Entry 8TK9 (X-ray diffraction, 1.30 A resolution); this record covers chains A and B.

# Chain A
Name: Zwei Ig domain protein zig-4
Source organism: Caenorhabditis elegans
Reference sequence: G5ECB1 (ZIG4_CAEEL); residue numbers follow UniProt; this construct covers 42-248
Amino-acid sequence (214 residues; numbered 41 to 254; the number before each row is that of its first residue):
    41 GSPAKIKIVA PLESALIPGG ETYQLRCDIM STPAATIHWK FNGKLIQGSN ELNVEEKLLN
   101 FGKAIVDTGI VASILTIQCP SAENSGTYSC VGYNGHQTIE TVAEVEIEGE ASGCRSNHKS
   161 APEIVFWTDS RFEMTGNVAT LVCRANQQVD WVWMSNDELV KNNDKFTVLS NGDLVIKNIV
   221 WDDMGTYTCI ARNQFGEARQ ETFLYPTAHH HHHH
Unresolved in the structure: 41-42, 151-152, 156-157, 251-254
Construct notes: expression tag (41, 249-254)
Disulfides: Cys-67/Cys-130, Cys-119/Cys-154, Cys-183/Cys-229

# Chain B
Name: Probable insulin-like peptide beta-type 5
Source organism: Caenorhabditis elegans
Reference sequence: P56174 (ILB5_CAEEL); residues 59-112 here = UniProt positions 59-112
Amino-acid sequence (60 residues; row label = number of the first residue in the row):
    59 VPAPGETRAC GRKLISLVMA VCGDLCNPQE GKDIATECCG NQCSDDYIRS ACCPHHHHHH
Unresolved in the structure: 115-118
Construct notes: expression tag (113-118)
Disulfides: Cys-68/Cys-97, Cys-80/Cys-111, Cys-84/Cys-110, Cys-96/Cys-101

# Interface between chain A and chain B
Pairs across the interface (40; chain A residue first):
  Lys-47(A) with Ala-78(B), hydrogen bond (side chain-backbone); Val-79(B), hydrogen bond (side chain-backbone)
  Val-49(A) with Ala-78(B), hydrophobic
  Met-70(A) with Leu-75(B), hydrophobic; Ala-78(B), hydrophobic; Val-79(B), hydrophobic
  Val-106(A) with Asp-103(B)
  Thr-108(A) with Asp-103(B)
  Asp-169(A) with Lys-71(B), salt bridge
  Phe-172(A) with Leu-75(B), hydrophobic
  Thr-175(A) with Gln-100(B), hydrogen bond
  Trp-221(A) with Pro-60(B), hydrophobic; Cys-96(B); Asn-99(B); Gln-100(B)
  Met-224(A) with Pro-60(B), hydrophobic; Glu-64(B); Cys-68(B), hydrophobic; Cys-97(B)
  Gly-225(A) with Glu-64(B)
  Thr-226(A) with Glu-64(B), hydrogen bond (backbone-side chain); Ala-67(B)
  Glu-241(A) with Arg-70(B), salt bridge; Lys-71(B), salt bridge
  Phe-243(A) with Cys-68(B), hydrophobic; Lys-71(B)
  Tyr-245(A) with Cys-68(B), hydrophobic; Leu-72(B), hydrophobic; Cys-96(B), hydrogen bond (side chain-backbone); Asn-99(B), hydrogen bond (side chain-backbone); Gln-100(B); Cys-101(B), hydrogen bond (side chain-backbone); Ile-106(B), hydrophobic
  Pro-246(A) with Gln-100(B), hydrogen bond (backbone-side chain)
  Thr-247(A) with Gln-100(B); Cys-101(B); Asp-103(B)
  Ala-248(A) with Gln-100(B); Cys-101(B), hydrogen bond (backbone-backbone); Ser-102(B)
Interface residues without a listed pair, chain A (22 interface residues in all): Gly-109, Ile-110, Ser-170, His-250
Interface residues without a listed pair, chain B (20 interface residues in all): Thr-65, Ser-74

# Summary
Chain A and chain B form an interface of 22 and 20 residues respectively; the contacts include 9 hydrogen
bonds and 3 salt bridges. Polar contacts include Asp-169(A)/Lys-71(B), Glu-241(A)/Arg-70(B) and
Glu-241(A)/Lys-71(B).
Here chain A is Zwei Ig domain protein zig-4 and chain B is Probable insulin-like peptide beta-type 5, both
from Caenorhabditis elegans. Entry 8TK9 (ZIG-4-INS-6 complex, tetragonal form) was determined by X-ray
diffraction (same publication as 8TKT and 8TKU).
